Entry 4M30 (X-ray diffraction, 2.50 A resolution); this record covers chains A and B of the 4 polymer chains in the assembly.

== Chain A (and B) ==
Name: Ribonuclease 3
From: Aquifex aeolicus
Notes: EC 3.1.26.3; chain B of this document is another copy of the same molecule, construct and numbering; everything in this record applies to it too
Reference sequence: O67082 (RNC_AQUAE); residue numbers follow UniProt; this construct covers 1-221
Amino-acid sequence (221 residues; each row starts with the number of its first residue):
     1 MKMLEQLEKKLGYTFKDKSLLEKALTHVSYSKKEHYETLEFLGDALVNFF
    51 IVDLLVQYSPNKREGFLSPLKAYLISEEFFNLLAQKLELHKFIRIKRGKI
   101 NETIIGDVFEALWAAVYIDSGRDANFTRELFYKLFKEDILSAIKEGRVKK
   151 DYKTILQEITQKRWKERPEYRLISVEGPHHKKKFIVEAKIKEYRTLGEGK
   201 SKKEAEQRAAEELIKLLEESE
Not modelled in the structure: 1 (chain B: 1-2, 221)
Metal / ion sites: Mg2+ site 1: Glu40, Glu110 (together with adenosine monophosphate); Mg2+ site 2: Asp44, Glu110 (together with adenosine monophosphate) (shared with 1 residue of chain D)
Ligand contacts:
  - adenosine monophosphate (AMP), molecule 1: Glu40, Phe41, Asp44, Glu110
  - adenosine monophosphate (AMP), molecule 2: Glu64, Ser68, Lys71
Swiss-Prot annotation at these positions:
  - active site: Asp44, Glu110
  - binding site (Mg(2+)): Glu40, Asp107, Glu110
  - mutagenesis: Asp44 (D44N: Very low catalytic activity, binds RNA normally), Glu110 (E110K: Loss of magnesium, alters ds-RNA binding, loss of activity), Gln157 (Q157A: No RNase activity, no RNA binding)

== Chain A / chain B interface ==
Pairs across the interface (50):
  Glu37(A) - Arg63(B)
  Glu37(A) - Glu64(B)  hydrogen bond (side chain-backbone)
  Thr38(A) - Val56(B)
  Thr38(A) - Lys62(B)  hydrogen bond (side chain-backbone)
  Glu40(A) - Glu64(B)
  Phe41(A) - Val52(B)  hydrophobic
  Phe41(A) - Val56(B)  hydrophobic
  Phe41(A) - Leu67(B)  hydrophobic
  Phe41(A) - Ser68(B)
  Phe41(A) - Lys71(B)
  Leu42(A) - Val52(B)  hydrophobic
  Leu42(A) - Asp53(B)
  Asp44(A) - Lys71(B)  salt bridge
  Ala45(A) - Phe49(B)
  Ala45(A) - Val52(B)  hydrophobic
  Leu46(A) - Phe49(B)  hydrophobic
  Phe49(A) - Ala45(B)  hydrophobic
  Phe49(A) - Leu46(B)  hydrophobic
  Phe49(A) - Tyr117(B)
  Val52(A) - Phe41(B)
  Val52(A) - Leu42(B)  hydrophobic
  Val52(A) - Ala45(B)  hydrophobic
  Asp53(A) - Leu42(B)
  Asp53(A) - Tyr117(B)  hydrogen bond
  Asp53(A) - Arg122(B)  salt bridge
  Val56(A) - Phe41(B)  hydrophobic
  Gln57(A) - Arg122(B)
  Lys62(A) - Thr38(B)  hydrogen bond (backbone-side chain)
  Arg63(A) - Glu37(B)  salt bridge
  Glu64(A) - Glu37(B)
  Glu64(A) - Glu40(B)
  Leu67(A) - Phe41(B)  hydrophobic
  Ser68(A) - Phe41(B)
  Lys71(A) - Phe41(B)
  Tyr117(A) - Phe49(B)
  Tyr117(A) - Asp53(B)  hydrogen bond
  Tyr117(A) - Arg128(B)  hydrogen bond
  Arg122(A) - Asp53(B)  salt bridge
  Arg122(A) - Gln57(B)
  Arg122(A) - Asn125(B)
  Arg122(A) - Arg128(B)  hydrogen bond (backbone-side chain)
  Arg122(A) - Tyr132(B)
  Asp123(A) - Asn125(B)  hydrogen bond
  Ala124(A) - Asn125(B)  hydrogen bond (backbone-side chain)
  Asn125(A) - Arg122(B)
  Asn125(A) - Asp123(B)  hydrogen bond
  Asn125(A) - Ala124(B)  hydrogen bond (side chain-backbone)
  Asn125(A) - Asn125(B)
  Arg128(A) - Tyr117(B)  hydrogen bond
  Arg128(A) - Arg122(B)  hydrogen bond (side chain-backbone)
Also at the interface, not in a pair above, chain A (26 interface residues in all): Leu55
Also at the interface, not in a pair above, chain B (28 interface residues in all): His35, Asp44, Asn48

== Overview ==
26 residues of chain A face 28 of chain B across their interface, with 13 hydrogen bonds and 4 salt bridges.
Among the polar pairs are Asp44(A)-Lys71(B), Asp53(A)-Arg122(B) and Arg63(A)-Glu37(B). Bound to chain A:
adenosine monophosphate.
Chain A and chain B are both Ribonuclease 3 (Aquifex aeolicus); the structure, Crystal structure of RNASE III
complexed with double-stranded RNA AND AMP (TYPE II CLEAVAGE), was determined by X-ray diffraction, deposited
together with 4M2Z.
